PDB entry 7K36 | electron microscopy, 3.30 A resolution | chains B and H of the 9 polymer chains in the assembly

== Chain B ==
Molecule: Striatin-3
Organism: Homo sapiens
UniProtKB: Q13033 (STRN3_HUMAN), isoform Q13033-2; residue numbers follow UniProt; this construct covers 1-713
Amino-acid sequence (713 residues; each row starts with the number of its first residue):
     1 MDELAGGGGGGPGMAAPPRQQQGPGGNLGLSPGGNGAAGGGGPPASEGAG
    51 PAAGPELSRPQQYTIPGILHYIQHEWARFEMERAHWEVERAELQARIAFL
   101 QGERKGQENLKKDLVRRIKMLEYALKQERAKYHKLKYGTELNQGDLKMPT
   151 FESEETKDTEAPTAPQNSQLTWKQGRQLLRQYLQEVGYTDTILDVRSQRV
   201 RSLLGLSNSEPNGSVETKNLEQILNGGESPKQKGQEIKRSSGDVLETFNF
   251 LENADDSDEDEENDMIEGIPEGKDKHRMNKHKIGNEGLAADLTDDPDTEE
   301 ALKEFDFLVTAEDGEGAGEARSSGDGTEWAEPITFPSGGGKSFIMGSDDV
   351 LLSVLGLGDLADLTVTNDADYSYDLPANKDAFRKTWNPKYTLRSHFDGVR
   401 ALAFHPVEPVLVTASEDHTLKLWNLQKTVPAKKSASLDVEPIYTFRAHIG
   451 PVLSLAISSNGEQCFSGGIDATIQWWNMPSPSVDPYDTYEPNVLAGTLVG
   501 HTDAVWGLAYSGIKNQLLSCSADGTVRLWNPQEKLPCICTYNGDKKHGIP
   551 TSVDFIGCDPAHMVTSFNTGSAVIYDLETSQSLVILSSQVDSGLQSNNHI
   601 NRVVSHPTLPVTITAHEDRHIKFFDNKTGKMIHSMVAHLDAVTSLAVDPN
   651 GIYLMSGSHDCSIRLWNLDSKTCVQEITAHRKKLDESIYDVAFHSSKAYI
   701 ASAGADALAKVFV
Not modelled in the structure: 1-384, 426-437, 532-535, 544-548, 588-597
Swiss-Prot annotation at these positions:
  - region: Tyr71 to Phe79 (Caveolin-binding), Gln166 to Leu183 (Calmodulin-binding)
  - modified residue: Met1 (N-acetylmethionine), Thr150 (Phosphothreonine), Ser202 (Phosphoserine), Ser214 (Phosphoserine), Ser229 (Phosphoserine), Ser257 (Phosphoserine)
  - mutagenesis: Arg176 to Glu185 (Loss of STRIPAK complex formation), Leu179 to Val186 (Loss of STRIPAK complex formation)

== Chain H ==
Molecule: MOB-like protein phocein
Organism: Homo sapiens
UniProtKB: Q9Y3A3 (PHOCN_HUMAN); residue numbers follow UniProt; this construct covers 1-225
Amino-acid sequence (225 residues; each row starts with the number of its first residue):
     1 MVMAEGTAVLRRNRPGTKAQDFYNWPDESFDEMDSTLAVQQYIQQNIRAD
    51 CSNIDKILEPPEGQDEGVWKYEHLRQFCLELNGLAVKLQSECHPDTCTQM
   101 TATEQWIFLCAAHKTPKECPAIDYTRHTLDGAACLLNSNKYFPSRVSIKE
   151 SSVAKLGSVCRRIYRIFSHAYFHHRQIFDEYENETFLCHRFTKFVMKYNL
   201 MSKDNLIVPILEEEVQNSVSGESEA
Not modelled in the structure: 1-11, 26-35, 62-64, 98-106, 211-225
Bound ions: Zn2+ site 1: Cys92, Cys97, His169, His174; Zn2+ site 2: Cys110, His113, Cys119, His127
From the paper describing this entry:
  - mutagenesis - R161E/R162E/R165E: decreased binding to STRIPAK core complex
  - mutagenesis - R161E/R162E/R165E: decreased signaling in response to Hippo signaling

== Chain B / chain H interface ==
Contacting residue pairs - 54 pairs, chain B then chain H:
  Arg393(B) - Arg75(H)
  Arg393(B) - Asn137(H)  hydrogen bond (side chain-backbone)
  Arg393(B) - Ser138(H)  hydrogen bond (side chain-backbone)
  Arg393(B) - Asn139(H)
  Arg393(B) - Phe142(H)  hydrogen bond (side chain-backbone)
  Ser394(B) - Ala133(H)
  Ser394(B) - Asn137(H)
  Phe396(B) - Cys78(H)  hydrophobic
  Phe396(B) - Leu79(H)  hydrophobic
  Phe396(B) - Ala133(H)  hydrophobic
  Phe396(B) - Asn137(H)
  Asp417(B) - Leu79(H)
  Asp417(B) - Asn82(H)  hydrogen bond (backbone-side chain)
  His418(B) - Asn82(H)
  Glu440(B) - Cys134(H)  hydrogen bond
  Tyr443(B) - Arg126(H)  hydrogen bond
  Thr444(B) - Arg126(H)  hydrogen bond (backbone-side chain)
  Thr444(B) - Asp130(H)
  Arg446(B) - Asn82(H)
  Arg446(B) - Val86(H)
  Arg446(B) - Gln89(H)
  Arg446(B) - Arg126(H)
  Arg446(B) - Leu129(H)
  Arg446(B) - Asp130(H)  salt bridge
  Ala447(B) - Val86(H)  hydrophobic
  Ile449(B) - Lys87(H)
  Ile469(B) - Lys18(H)
  Ile469(B) - Phe22(H)  hydrophobic
  Tyr486(B) - Ala112(H)
  Tyr486(B) - His113(H)
  Tyr486(B) - His127(H)
  Tyr486(B) - Asp130(H)
  Asp487(B) - His127(H)  hydrogen bond (backbone-side chain)
  Thr488(B) - Asp123(H)
  Tyr489(B) - Gln89(H)  hydrogen bond
  Tyr489(B) - Ile122(H)  hydrophobic
  Tyr489(B) - Asp123(H)  hydrogen bond (backbone-side chain)
  Tyr489(B) - Arg126(H)
  Asp503(B) - Lys18(H)
  Ala504(B) - Lys18(H)
  Trp506(B) - Arg14(H)
  Trp506(B) - Pro15(H)  hydrophobic
  Trp506(B) - Gly16(H)
  Trp506(B) - Thr17(H)  hydrogen bond (side chain-backbone)
  Ala522(B) - Lys18(H)
  Asn568(B) - Pro15(H)
  His599(B) - Arg14(H)
  His599(B) - Pro15(H)  hydrogen bond (side chain-backbone)
  Lys683(B) - Gln40(H)  hydrogen bond
  Lys683(B) - Gln41(H)  hydrogen bond (backbone-side chain)
  Leu684(B) - Gln41(H)
  Asp685(B) - Arg12(H)  hydrogen bond (side chain-backbone)
  Glu686(B) - Arg12(H)
  Glu686(B) - Asn13(H)  hydrogen bond
Also at the interface, not in a pair above, chain B (33 interface residues in all): His395, Asp397, Thr419, Pro485, Asn601, Arg681, Lys682
Also at the interface, not in a pair above, chain H (36 interface residues in all): Trp25, Thr36, Tyr71, Gly131, Leu136
The authors on this interface:
  - interface residues, chain B: Arg446(B), Asp484(B)
  - interface residues, chain H: Arg12(H)

== Summary ==
33 residues of chain B face 36 of chain H across their interface, with 16 hydrogen bonds and 1 salt bridge.
Among the polar pairs are Arg446(B)-Asp130(H), Arg393(B)-Asn137(H) and Arg393(B)-Ser138(H). From the paper:
R161E/R162E/R165E of chain H reduce binding to STRIPAK core complex; interface residues Arg446(B), Asp484(B)
and Arg12(H).
Here chain B is Striatin-3 and chain H is MOB-like protein phocein, both from Homo sapiens. Entry 7K36
(Cryo-EM structure of STRIPAK complex) was determined by electron microscopy.
